PDB entry 1A01 | X-ray diffraction, 1.80 A resolution | chains C and D of the 4 polymer chains in the assembly

[Chain C]
Name: Hemoglobin (alpha chain)
Organism: Homo sapiens
Reference sequence: P69905 (HBA_HUMAN); residue numbers follow UniProt; this construct covers 1-141
Amino-acid sequence (141 residues; row label = number of the first residue in the row):
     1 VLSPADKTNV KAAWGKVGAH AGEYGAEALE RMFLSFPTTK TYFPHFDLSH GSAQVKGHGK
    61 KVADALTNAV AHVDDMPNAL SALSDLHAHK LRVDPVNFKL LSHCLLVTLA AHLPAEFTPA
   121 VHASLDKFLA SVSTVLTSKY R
Metal / ion sites: heme Fe near H87 (its only coordinating residue here)
Small-molecule neighbours: heme (HEM): M32, T39, Y42, F43, H45, F46, H58, K61, V62, A65, L66, L83, L86, H87, L91, V93, N97, F98, L101, V132, L136
Swiss-Prot annotation at these positions:
  - site: K61 (Not glycated)
  - natural variant: D6 (A6D: In J-Toronto; this construct carries the variant), A13 (A13D: In J-Paris 1/J-Aljezur), E27 (A27E: In Shenyang; this construct carries the variant), K61 (K61N: In Zambia; deletion: In Clinic), D64 (A64D: In Pontoise; this construct carries the variant), D75 (D75A: In Lille; D75G: In Chapel Hill; D75N: In G-Pest), A111 (A111D: In Petah Tikva)

[Chain D]
Name: Hemoglobin (beta chain)
Organism: Homo sapiens
Reference sequence: P68871 (HBB_HUMAN); numbering as in UniProt (aligned over 2-146)
Amino-acid sequence (146 residues; numbered 1 to 146; the number before each row is that of its first residue):
     1 MHLTPEEKSA VTALWGKVNV DEVGGEALGR LLVVYPATQR FFESFGDLST PDAVMGNPKV
    61 KAHGKKVLGA FSDGLAHLDN LKGTFATLSE LHCDKLHVDP ENFRLLGNVL VCVLAHHFGK
   121 EFTPPVQAAY QKVVAGVANA LAHKYH
Sequence notes: engineered mutation A37 (Trp in P68871)
Metal / ion sites: heme Fe near H92 (its only coordinating residue here)
Small-molecule neighbours: heme (HEM): L31, T38, F41, F42, F45, H63, K66, V67, A70, F71, F85, L88, L91, H92, L96, V98, N102, F103, L106, L141
Swiss-Prot annotation at these positions:
  - natural variant: L3 (H3L: In Graz; this construct carries the variant), E7 (E7A: In G-Makassar; E7K: In Hb C; E7Q: In Machida; E7V: In SKCA), K8 (E8K: In G-Siriraj; this construct carries the variant), V11 (A11V: In Iraq-Halabja; this construct carries the variant), G16 (W16G: In Randwick; this construct carries the variant), V23 (E23V: In D-Granada; this construct carries the variant), G24 (V24G: In Miyashiro; this construct carries the variant), G25 (G25D: In Moscva; G25R: In Riverdale-Bronx; G25V: In Savannah), L32 (L32P: In Yokohama), V33 (L33V: In Muscat; this construct carries the variant), R40 (Q40R: In Tianshui; this construct carries the variant), F42 (F42Y: In Mequon; deletion: In Bruxelles), 11 further natural variant entries in UniProt

[Interface between chain C and chain D]
Contacting residue pairs - 37 pairs, chain C then chain D:
  R31(C) - F122(D)  hydrogen bond (side chain-backbone)
  R31(C) - T123(D)
  R31(C) - P124(D)
  R31(C) - Q127(D)  hydrogen bond
  L34(C) - P124(D)
  L34(C) - P125(D)
  L34(C) - A128(D)
  S35(C) - Q127(D)
  S35(C) - A128(D)
  S35(C) - Q131(D)
  F36(C) - Q131(D)
  H103(C) - N108(D)
  H103(C) - V111(D)
  H103(C) - Q127(D)
  H103(C) - Q131(D)  hydrogen bond
  C104(C) - Q127(D)
  V107(C) - V111(D)  hydrophobic
  V107(C) - A115(D)
  V107(C) - Q127(D)
  A110(C) - C112(D)
  A110(C) - A115(D)
  A110(C) - H116(D)
  A111(C) - A115(D)
  A111(C) - G119(D)
  P114(C) - H116(D)  hydrogen bond (backbone-side chain)
  F117(C) - R30(D)  hydrogen bond (backbone-side chain)
  F117(C) - H116(D)
  T118(C) - R30(D)  hydrogen bond (backbone-side chain)
  P119(C) - R30(D)
  P119(C) - V33(D)
  P119(C) - M55(D)  hydrophobic
  H122(C) - R30(D)  hydrogen bond
  H122(C) - V34(D)
  H122(C) - C112(D)
  A123(C) - V34(D)
  D126(C) - V34(D)
  D126(C) - Y35(D)  hydrogen bond
Also at the interface, not in a pair above, chain C (20 interface residues in all): E30, L106, L113, A120
Also at the interface, not in a pair above, chain D (21 interface residues in all): E26, P51, K120

[In short]
The interface between chain C and chain D involves 20 residues on one side and 21 on the other; the contacts
include 8 hydrogen bonds. Among the polar pairs are R31(C)-F122(D), R31(C)-Q127(D) and H103(C)-Q131(D). Bound
to chain C: heme. Ligands of chain D: heme.
Chain C is Hemoglobin (alpha chain) and chain D is Hemoglobin (beta chain), both from Homo sapiens; the
structure, Hemoglobin (val BETA1 met, trp BETA37 ala) mutant, was determined by X-ray diffraction, deposited
together with 1A00, 1A0U and 1A0Z.
